Entry 8J0S (electron microscopy, 2.58 A resolution); this record covers chains G and H of the 20 polymer chains in the assembly.

[Chain G]
Molecule: ATP synthase gamma chain
From: Mycobacterium tuberculosis
Reference sequence: P9WPU9 (ATPG_MYCTU); residues 1-305 here = UniProt positions 1-305
Chain sequence (305 residues; row label = number of the first residue in the row):
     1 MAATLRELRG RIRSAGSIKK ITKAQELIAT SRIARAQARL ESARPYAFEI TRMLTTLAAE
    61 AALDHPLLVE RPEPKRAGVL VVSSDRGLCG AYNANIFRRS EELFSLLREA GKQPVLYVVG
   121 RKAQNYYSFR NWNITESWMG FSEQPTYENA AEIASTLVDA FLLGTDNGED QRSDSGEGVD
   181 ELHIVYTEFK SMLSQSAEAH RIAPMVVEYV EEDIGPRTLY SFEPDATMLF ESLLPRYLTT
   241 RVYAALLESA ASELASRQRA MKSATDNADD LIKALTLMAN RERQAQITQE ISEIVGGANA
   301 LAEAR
Disordered / not traced: 1, 164-176, 303-305

[Chain H]
Molecule: ATP synthase epsilon chain
From: Mycobacterium tuberculosis
Reference sequence: P9WPV1 (ATPE_MYCTU); residues 1-121 here = UniProt positions 1-121
Chain sequence (121 residues; each row starts with the number of its first residue):
     1 MAELNVEIVA VDRNIWSGTA KFLFTRTTVG EIGILPRHIP LVAQLVDDAM VRVEREGEKD
    61 LRIAVDGGFL SVTEEGVSIL AESAEFESEI DEAAAKQDSE SDDPRIAARG RARLRAVGAI
   121 D
Disordered / not traced: 1-2, 121

[Interface between chain G and chain H]
Pairs across the interface - 43 pairs, chain G then chain H:
  S42(G) with D12(H), hydrogen bond (side chain-backbone); R13(H)
  A43(G) with V11(H)
  P45(G) with N14(H)
  Y46(G) with A10(H); V11(H), hydrophobic; L80(H), hydrophobic; A81(H)
  E49(G) with V9(H); S78(H), hydrogen bond; L80(H)
  I50(G) with L80(H), hydrophobic
  M53(G) with V42(H), hydrophobic; F69(H), hydrophobic; S71(H); L80(H), hydrophobic
  L57(G) with V42(H), hydrophobic
  Y147(G) with V11(H), hydrophobic; E82(H)
  T218(G) with P40(H); E74(H), hydrogen bond
  Y220(G) with P40(H), hydrophobic; T73(H)
  S221(G) with I39(H); P40(H), hydrogen bond (backbone-backbone); L41(H); V42(H), hydrogen bond (backbone-backbone)
  F222(G) with V42(H)
  E223(G) with T27(H), hydrogen bond; V29(H); L41(H); V42(H), hydrogen bond (backbone-backbone); A43(H)
  P224(G) with V29(H)
  L229(G) with V42(H); Q44(H)
  S232(G) with Q44(H), hydrogen bond; F69(H)
  L233(G) with F69(H), hydrophobic
  R236(G) with G67(H), hydrogen bond (side chain-backbone); E82(H), salt bridge
  Y243(G) with V11(H); D12(H)
Interface residues without a listed pair, chain G (22 interface residues in all): T56, L219
Interface residues without a listed pair, chain H (28 interface residues in all): T28, I32, G68, L70, V72

[In short]
22 residues of chain G face 28 of chain H across their interface; the contacts include 9 hydrogen bonds and 1
salt bridge. Polar pairs include R236(G)-E82(H), S42(G)-D12(H) and E49(G)-S78(H).
Here chain G is ATP synthase gamma chain and chain H is ATP synthase epsilon chain, both from Mycobacterium
tuberculosis. Entry 8J0S (Cryo-EM structure of Mycobacterium tuberculosis ATP synthase in complex with
bedaquiline(BDQ)) was determined by electron microscopy together with 8J0T, 8J57, 8J58, 8JR0 and 8JR1 from the
same study.
